7AFT - chains D and E of the 8 polymer chains in the assembly; structure by electron microscopy, 4.40 A resolution (low resolution: residue-level contacts below are approximate; hydrogen-bond / salt-bridge calls are withheld).

[Chain D]
Molecule: Protein translocation protein SEC63
Source organism: Saccharomyces cerevisiae (strain ATCC 204508 / S288c)
UniProt: P14906 (SEC63_YEAST); residues 1-663 here = UniProt positions 1-663
Amino-acid sequence (663 residues; row label = number of the first residue in the row):
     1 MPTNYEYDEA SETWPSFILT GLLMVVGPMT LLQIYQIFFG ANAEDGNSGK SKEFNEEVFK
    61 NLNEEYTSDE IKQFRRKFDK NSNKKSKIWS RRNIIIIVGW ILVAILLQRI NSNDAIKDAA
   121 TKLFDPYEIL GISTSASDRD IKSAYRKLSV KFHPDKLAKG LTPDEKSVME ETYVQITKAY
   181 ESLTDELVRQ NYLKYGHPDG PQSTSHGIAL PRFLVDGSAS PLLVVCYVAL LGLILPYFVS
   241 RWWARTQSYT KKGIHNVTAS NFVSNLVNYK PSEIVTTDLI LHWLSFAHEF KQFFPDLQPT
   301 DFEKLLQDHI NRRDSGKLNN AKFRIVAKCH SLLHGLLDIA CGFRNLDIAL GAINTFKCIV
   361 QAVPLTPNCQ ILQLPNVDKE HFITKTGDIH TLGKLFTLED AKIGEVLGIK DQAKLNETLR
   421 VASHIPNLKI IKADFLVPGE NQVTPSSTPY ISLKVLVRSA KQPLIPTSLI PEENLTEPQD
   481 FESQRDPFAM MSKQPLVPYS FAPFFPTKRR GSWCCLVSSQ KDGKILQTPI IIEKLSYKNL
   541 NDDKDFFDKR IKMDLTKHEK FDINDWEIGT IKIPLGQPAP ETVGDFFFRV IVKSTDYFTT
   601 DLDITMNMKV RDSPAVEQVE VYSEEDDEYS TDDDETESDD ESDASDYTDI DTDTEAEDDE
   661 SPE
Unresolved in the structure: 1-2, 37-53, 79-92, 116-201, 551-556, 613-663
Swiss-Prot annotation at these positions:
  - modified residue: Ser512 (Phosphoserine)
From the paper describing this entry:
  - post-translational modification sites: Thr652 (citing earlier work)

[Chain E]
Molecule: Translocation protein SEC66
Source organism: Saccharomyces cerevisiae (strain ATCC 204508 / S288c)
UniProt: P33754 (SEC66_YEAST); residue numbers follow UniProt; this construct covers 1-206
Amino-acid sequence (206 residues; row label = number of the first residue in the row):
     1 MSEFNETKFS NNGTFFETEE PIVETKSISV YTPLIYVFIL VVSLVMFASS YRKKQAKKIS
    61 EQPSIFDEND AHDLYFQIKE MSENEKIHEK VLKAALLNRG AESVRRSLKL KELAPQINLL
   121 YKNGSIGEDY WKRFETEVKL IELEFKDTLQ EAERLQPGWV QLFVMVCKEI CFNQALSRRY
   181 QSILKRKEVC IKEWELKINN DGRLVN
Unresolved in the structure: 1-68, 204-206
Swiss-Prot annotation at these positions:
  - glycosylation (N-linked (GlcNAc...) asparagine): Asn5, Asn12

[How chain D and chain E interact]
Contacting residue pairs (4):
  Thr250(D) - Ser125(E)
  Lys251(D) - Gly124(E)
  Ala259(D) - Ser125(E)
  Ser272(D) - Ser182(E)
Also at the interface, not in a pair above, chain D (5 interface residues in all): Asn256
Also at the interface, not in a pair above, chain E (4 interface residues in all): Ile126

[In short]
5 residues of chain D and 4 residues of chain E are in contact. From the paper: a modification site at
Thr652(D).
Chain D is Protein translocation protein SEC63 and chain E is Translocation protein SEC66, both from
Saccharomyces cerevisiae (strain ATCC 204508 / S288c); the structure, Cryo-EM structure of the signal
sequence-engaged post-translational Sec translocon, was determined by electron microscopy together with 6ZZZ
from the same study.
